Entry 5S5C (X-ray diffraction, 2.40 A resolution); this record covers chains B and C of the 6 polymer chains in the assembly.

[Chain B]
Name: Tubulin beta-2B chain
Organism: Bos taurus
UniProtKB: Q6B856 (TBB2B_BOVIN); the author numbering skips numbers that UniProt does not, so the offset changes along the chain: 1-42 = UniProt 1-42; 45-360 = UniProt 43-358; 369-455 = UniProt 359-445
Sequence (445 residues; each row starts with the number of its first residue; note: 10 numbers in that range are skipped by the numbering (no residue carries them; nothing is unmodelled there)):
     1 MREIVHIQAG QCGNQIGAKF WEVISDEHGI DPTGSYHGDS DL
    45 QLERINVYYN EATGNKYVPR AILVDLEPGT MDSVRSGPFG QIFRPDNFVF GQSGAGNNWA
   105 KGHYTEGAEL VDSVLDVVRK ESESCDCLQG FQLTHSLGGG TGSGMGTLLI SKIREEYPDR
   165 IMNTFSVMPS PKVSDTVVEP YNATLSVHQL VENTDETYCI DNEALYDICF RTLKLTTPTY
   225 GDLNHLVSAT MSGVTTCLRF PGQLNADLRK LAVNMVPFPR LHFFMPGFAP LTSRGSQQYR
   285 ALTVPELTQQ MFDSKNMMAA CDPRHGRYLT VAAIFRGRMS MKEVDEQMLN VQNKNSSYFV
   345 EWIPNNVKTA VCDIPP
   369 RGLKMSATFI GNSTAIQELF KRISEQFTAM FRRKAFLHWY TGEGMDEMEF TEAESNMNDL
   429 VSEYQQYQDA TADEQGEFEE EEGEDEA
Unresolved in the structure: 248-249, 279-280, 438-455
Bound ions: Mg2+: Q11 (together with GDP); Ca2+: E113 (shared with E284(C) of chain C)
Ligand contacts:
  - GDP (guanosine-5'-diphosphate): G10, Q11, C12, Q15, I16, D69, A99, N101, S140, G142, G143, G144, T145, G146, S147, V171, P173, V177, D179, E183, N206, L209, Y224, L227, N228
  - N-phenyl-N'-pyridin-3-ylurea (K0G): R400, R401, K402
UniProt features mapped onto this chain:
  - motif: M1 to I4 (MREI motif)
  - binding site (GTP): Q11, E71, S140, G144, T145, G146, N206, N228
  - binding site (Mg(2+)): E71
  - modified residue: S40 (Phosphoserine), T57 (Phosphothreonine), K60 (N6-acetyllysine), S174 (Phosphoserine), T287 (Phosphothreonine), T292 (Phosphothreonine), R320 (Omega-N-methylarginine), E448 (5-glutamyl polyglutamate)
  - cross-link (Glycyl lysine isopeptide (Lys-Gly)): K60 (interchain with G-Cter in ubiquitin), K326 (interchain with G-Cter in ubiquitin)

[Chain C]
Name: Tubulin alpha-1B chain
Organism: Bos taurus
UniProtKB: P81947 (TBA1B_BOVIN); numbering as in UniProt (aligned over 1-451)
Sequence (451 residues; each row starts with the number of its first residue):
     1 MRECISIHVG QAGVQIGNAC WELYCLEHGI QPDGQMPSDK TIGGGDDSFN TFFSETGAGK
    61 HVPRAVFVDL EPTVIDEVRT GTYRQLFHPE QLITGKEDAA NNYARGHYTI GKEIIDLVLD
   121 RIRKLADQCT GLQGFLVFHS FGGGTGSGFT SLLMERLSVD YGKKSKLEFS IYPAPQVSTA
   181 VVEPYNSILT THTTLEHSDC AFMVDNEAIY DICRRNLDIE RPTYTNLNRL ISQIVSSITA
   241 SLRFDGALNV DLTEFQTNLV PYPRIHFPLA TYAPVISAEK AYHEQLSVAE ITNACFEPAN
   301 QMVKCDPRHG KYMACCLLYR GDVVPKDVNA AIATIKTKRS IQFVDWCPTG FKVGINYQPP
   361 TVVPGGDLAK VQRAVCMLSN TTAIAEAWAR LDHKFDLMYA KRAFVHWYVG EGMEEGEFSE
   421 AREDMAALEK DYEEVGVDSV EGEGEEEGEE Y
Unresolved in the structure: 441-451
Bound ions: Ca2+ site 1: D39, T41, G44, E55; Ca2+ site 2: E284 (shared with E113(B) of chain B)
Ligand contacts:
  - GTP (guanosine-5'-triphosphate): G10, Q11, A12, Q15, I16, D69, D98, A99, A100, N101, S140, G142, G143, G144, T145, G146, I171, P173, V177, S178, T179, E183, N206, Y224, L227, N228, I231
  - N-phenyl-N'-pyridin-3-ylurea (K0G), molecule 1: Y262, I265, D431, E434, V435
  - N-phenyl-N'-pyridin-3-ylurea (K0G), molecule 2: R264, D431, E434

[Chain B / chain C interface]
Residue-residue contacts (41; chain B residue first):
  Q96(B) - M1(C)
  Q96(B) - R2(C)
  S97(B) - R2(C)
  N101(B) - E254(C)  hydrogen bond
  D179(B) - E254(C)
  D179(B) - K352(C)  hydrogen bond (backbone-side chain)
  T180(B) - E254(C)
  T180(B) - N258(C)
  V181(B) - N258(C)  hydrogen bond (backbone-side chain)
  V181(B) - P348(C)  hydrophobic
  V182(B) - T257(C)
  T221(B) - P325(C)
  T221(B) - K326(C)
  T221(B) - N329(C)
  A397(B) - W346(C)
  M398(B) - W346(C)
  R400(B) - D345(C)  salt bridge
  R400(B) - S439(C)  hydrogen bond
  R401(B) - Y262(C)  hydrogen bond (backbone-side chain)
  R401(B) - D345(C)  salt bridge
  R401(B) - W346(C)
  R401(B) - E434(C)  hydrogen bond (side chain-backbone)
  R401(B) - V435(C)
  R401(B) - V437(C)  hydrogen bond (side chain-backbone)
  R401(B) - D438(C)
  R401(B) - S439(C)  hydrogen bond
  K402(B) - Y262(C)
  A403(B) - Y262(C)
  A403(B) - W346(C)  hydrophobic
  F404(B) - T257(C)
  F404(B) - N258(C)
  F404(B) - V260(C)
  F404(B) - P261(C)  hydrogen bond (backbone-backbone)
  F404(B) - W346(C)  hydrophobic
  H406(B) - V260(C)  hydrogen bond (side chain-backbone)
  H406(B) - P261(C)
  H406(B) - Y262(C)
  H406(B) - P263(C)
  W407(B) - Q256(C)
  W407(B) - T257(C)  hydrogen bond (side chain-backbone)
  W407(B) - V260(C)
Also at the interface, not in a pair above, chain B (19 interface residues in all): G100, T220

[Summary]
19 residues of chain B and 22 residues of chain C are in contact; the contacts include 11 hydrogen bonds and 2
salt bridges. Among the polar pairs are R400(B)-D345(C), R401(B)-D345(C) and N101(B)-E254(C). One
N-phenyl-N'-pyridin-3-ylurea molecule is bound between chain B and chain C.
Here chain B is Tubulin beta-2B chain and chain C is Tubulin alpha-1B chain, both from Bos taurus. Entry 5S5C
(Tubulin-Z44592329-complex) was determined by X-ray diffraction, deposited together with 5S4L, 5S4M, 5S4N,
5S4O, 5S4P, 5S4Q and 52 further entries.
